4GG5 - chain A; structure by X-ray diffraction, 2.42 A resolution.

[Chain A]
Name: Hepatocyte growth factor receptor
Organism: Homo sapiens
Notes: EC 2.7.10.1
Reference sequence: P08581 (MET_HUMAN); numbering as in UniProt (aligned over 1038-1346)
Sequence (319 residues; row label = number of the first residue in the row):
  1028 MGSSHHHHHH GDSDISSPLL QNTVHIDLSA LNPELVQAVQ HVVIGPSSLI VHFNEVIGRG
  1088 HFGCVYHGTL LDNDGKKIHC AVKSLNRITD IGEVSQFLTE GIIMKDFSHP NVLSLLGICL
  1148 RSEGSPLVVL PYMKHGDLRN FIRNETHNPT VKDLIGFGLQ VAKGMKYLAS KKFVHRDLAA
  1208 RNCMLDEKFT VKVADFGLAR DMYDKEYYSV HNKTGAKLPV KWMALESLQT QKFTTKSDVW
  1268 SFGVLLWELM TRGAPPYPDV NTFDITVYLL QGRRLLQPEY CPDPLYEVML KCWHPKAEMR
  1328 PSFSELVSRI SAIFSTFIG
Disordered / not traced: 1028-1063, 1119-1122, 1149-1151, 1345-1346
Sequence notes: expression tag (1028-1037)
Ligand contacts: 0J3 (3-(4-methylpiperazin-1-yl)-N-(3-nitrobenzyl)-7-(trifluoromethyl)quinolin-5-amine): Ile1084, Gly1085, Val1092, Ala1108, Leu1140, Leu1157, Pro1158, Tyr1159, Met1160, Lys1161, Gly1163, Asp1164, Arg1208, Asn1209, Cys1210, Met1211, Ala1221, Asp1222, Ala1226, Tyr1230
UniProt features mapped onto this chain:
  - active site: Asp1204 (Proton acceptor)
  - binding site (ATP): Ile1084 to Val1092, Lys1110
  - modified residue: Tyr1230 (Phosphotyrosine), Tyr1234 (Phosphotyrosine), Tyr1235 (Phosphotyrosine), Thr1289 (Phosphothreonine)
  - natural variant: Val1092 (V1092I: In RCCP), His1094 (H1094L: In RCCP; H1094R: In RCCP; H1094Y: In RCCP), His1106 (H1106D: In RCCP), Met1131 (M1131T: In RCCP), Thr1173 (T1173I: In HCC), Val1188 (V1188L: In RCCP), Leu1195 (L1195V: In RCCP), Val1220 (V1220I: In RCCP), Asp1228 (D1228H: In RCCP; D1228N: In RCCP), Tyr1230 (Y1230C: In RCCP; Y1230D: In RCCP; Y1230H: In RCCP), Tyr1234 (Y1234C: In DA11), Lys1244 (K1244R: In HCC), 2 further natural variant entries in UniProt
  - mutagenesis: Tyr1234 (Y1234F: Complete loss of kinase activity and of ligand-induced ubiquitination. Alters interaction with PTPN1 and PTPN2. Loss of interaction with PTPN1 and PTPN2; when associated with F-1235), Tyr1235 (Y1235F: Complete loss of kinase activity. Alters interaction with PTPN1 and PTPN2. Loss of interaction with PTPN1 and PTPN2; when associated with F-1234), Tyr1313 (Y1313F: No effect on ligand-induced CBL-mediated ubiquitination; when associated with F-1349, F-1356 and F-1365)

[In short]
Chain A binds compound 0J3. Curated annotation (UniProt) lists active-site residue Asp1204, 10 ATP-binding
residues and 3 mutagenesis sites.
Chain A is Hepatocyte growth factor receptor (Homo sapiens); the structure, Crystal structure of CMET in
complex with novel inhibitor, was determined by X-ray diffraction, deposited together with 4GG7.
